1CPF - chain A; structure by X-ray diffraction, 2.20 A resolution.

[Chain A]
Protein: Cytochrome C peroxidase
Organism: Saccharomyces cerevisiae
Notes: EC 1.11.1.5
UniProtKB: P00431 (CCPR_YEAST); residues 1-294 here correspond to UniProt positions 68-361 (UniProt number = residue number + 67)
Amino-acid sequence (296 residues; row label = number of the first residue in the row; numbers below 1 keep their minus sign (Met-1 is residue -1)):
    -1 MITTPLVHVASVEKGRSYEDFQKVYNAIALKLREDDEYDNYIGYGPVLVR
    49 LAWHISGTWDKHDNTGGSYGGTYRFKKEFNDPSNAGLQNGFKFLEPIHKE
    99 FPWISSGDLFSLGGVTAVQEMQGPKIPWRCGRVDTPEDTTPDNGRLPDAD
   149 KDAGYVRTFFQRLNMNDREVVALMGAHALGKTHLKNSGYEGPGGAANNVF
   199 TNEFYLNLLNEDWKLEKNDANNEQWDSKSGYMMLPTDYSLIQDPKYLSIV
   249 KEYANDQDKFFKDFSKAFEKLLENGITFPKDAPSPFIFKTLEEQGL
Unresolved in the structure: -1 to 3
Differences from the reference sequence: conflict Ile53 (Thr120 in P00431), Gly152 (Asp219 in P00431), Gly191 (Trp258 in P00431)
Curated features (UniProtKB/Swiss-Prot):
  - active site: His52 (Proton acceptor)
  - binding site (heme b): His175
  - site: Arg48 (Transition state stabilizer)
  - modified residue: Tyr153 (Phosphotyrosine)

[Summary]
UniProt lists active-site residue His52 and heme b-binding residue His175.
Chain A is Cytochrome C peroxidase (Saccharomyces cerevisiae); the structure, A cation binding motif
stabilizes the compound I radical of cytochrome C peroxidase, was determined by X-ray diffraction, deposited
together with 1CPD, 1CPE and 1CPG.
